Entry 5O20 (X-ray diffraction, 3.53 A resolution); this record covers chains A and B.

# Chain A
Molecule: Protein NRD1
Organism: Saccharomyces cerevisiae
Reference sequence: P53617 (NRD1_YEAST); residue numbers follow UniProt; this construct covers 290-468
Sequence (180 residues; row label = number of the first residue in the row):
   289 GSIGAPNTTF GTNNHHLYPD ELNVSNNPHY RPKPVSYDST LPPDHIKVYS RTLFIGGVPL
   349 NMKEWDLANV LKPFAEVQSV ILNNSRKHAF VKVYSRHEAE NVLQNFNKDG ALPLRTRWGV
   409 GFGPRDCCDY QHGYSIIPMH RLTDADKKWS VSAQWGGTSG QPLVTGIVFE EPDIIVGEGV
Unresolved in the structure: 289-301, 464-468
Sequence notes: expression tag (289)
From the paper describing this entry:
  - mutagenesis - W353A: unchanged binding to CCGUAACC
  - mutagenesis - K335E: decreased binding to GUAA
  - mutagenesis - W353A, R374A, R413G, C415S/C416S, W437A: unchanged growth
  - mutagenesis - K335E, K335E/Y418A, K335M, K335R, T340A, K380A, Y418A, V468*: decreased growth

# Chain B
Molecule: 10-nt RNA strand
Sequence (10 nucleotides; row label = number of the first residue in the row):
   148 UUAGUAAUCC
Unresolved in the structure: 148, 157

# How chain A and chain B interact
Contacting residue pairs - 26 pairs, chain A then chain B:
  His-303(A) with A154(B), base contact
  Thr-340(A) with A153(B), base contact
  Phe-342(A) with G151(B), base contact; U152(B), stacking on the base
  Gly-344(A) with G151(B), base contact
  Gly-345(A) with G151(B), hydrogen bond to the base
  Ile-369(A) with A153(B), base contact
  Arg-374(A) with G151(B), hydrogen bond to the sugar
  Lys-375(A) with A150(B), salt bridge to the phosphate; G151(B), base contact
  His-376(A) with G151(B), hydrogen bond to the sugar
  Phe-378(A) with U152(B), sugar contact; A153(B), stacking on the base
  Arg-403(A) with A150(B), base contact; G151(B), base contact
  Arg-405(A) with U152(B), base contact
  Trp-406(A) with U152(B), hydrogen bond to the base
  Gly-407(A) with U152(B), base contact
  Val-408(A) with A153(B), hydrogen bond to the base
  Gly-409(A) with A153(B), base contact; A154(B), hydrogen bond to the base
  Arg-413(A) with A153(B), salt bridge to the phosphate; A154(B), salt bridge to the phosphate; U155(B), hydrogen bond to the base
  Tyr-418(A) with U152(B), hydrogen bond to the sugar
  Ile-462(A) with A154(B), base contact
Other interface residues (no listed pair), chain A (21 interface residues in all): Pro-401, Ile-463

# Summary
21 residues of chain A and 6 residues of chain B are in contact; the contacts include 8 hydrogen bonds, 3 salt
bridges and 2 aromatic stacking contacts. Polar pairs include Gly-345(A)/G151(B), Trp-406(A)/U152(B) and
Val-408(A)/A153(B). From the paper: K335E, K335E/Y418A and K335M of chain A, among others, reduce growth;
K335E of chain A reduces binding to GUAA; 13 substitutions were tested in all.
Here chain A is Protein NRD1 (Saccharomyces cerevisiae) and chain B is a 10-nt RNA strand. Entry 5O20
(Structure of Nrd1 RNA binding domain in complex with RNA (UUAGUAAUCC)) was determined by X-ray diffraction
(same publication as 5O1W, 5O1X, 5O1Y and 5O1Z).
